PDB entry 6WBZ | X-ray diffraction, 1.32 A resolution | chain A

[Chain A]
Molecule: Histone deacetylase 2
Organism: Homo sapiens
Notes: EC 3.5.1.98
Reference sequence: Q92769 (HDAC2_HUMAN); residue numbers follow UniProt; this construct covers 1-376
Sequence (376 residues; numbered 1 to 376; the number before each row is that of its first residue):
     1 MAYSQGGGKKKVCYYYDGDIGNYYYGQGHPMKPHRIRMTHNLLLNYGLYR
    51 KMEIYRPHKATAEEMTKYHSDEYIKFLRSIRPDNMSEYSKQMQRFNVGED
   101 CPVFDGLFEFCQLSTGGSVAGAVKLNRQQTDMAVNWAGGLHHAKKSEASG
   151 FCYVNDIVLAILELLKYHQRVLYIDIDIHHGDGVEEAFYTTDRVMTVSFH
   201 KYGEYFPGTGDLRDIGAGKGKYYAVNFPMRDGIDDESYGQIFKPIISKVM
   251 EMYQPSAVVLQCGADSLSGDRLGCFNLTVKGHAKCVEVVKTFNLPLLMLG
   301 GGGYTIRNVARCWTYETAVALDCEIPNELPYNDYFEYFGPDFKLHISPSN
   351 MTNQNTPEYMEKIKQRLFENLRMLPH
Unresolved in the structure: 1-7, 376
UniProt features mapped onto this chain:
  - active site: His142
  - binding site (1D-myo-inositol 1,4,5,6-tetrakisphosphate): Gly28, Lys32, Arg271
  - binding site (Ca(2+)): Asp175, Asp177, His179, Phe188, Thr191, Val194, Ser198, Phe199, Tyr223
  - binding site (Zn(2+)): Asp177, His179, Asp265
  - modified residue: Lys75 (N6-acetyllysine), Lys221 (N6-acetyllysine), Cys262 (S-nitrosocysteine), Cys274 (S-nitrosocysteine)
  - cross-link: Lys75 (Glycyl lysine isopeptide (Lys-Gly) (interchain with G-Cter in SUMO2))
Metal / ion sites: Ca2+ site 1: Asp175, Asp177, His179, Ser198, Phe199; Zn2+: Asp177, His179, Asp265 (together with TV7); Ca2+ site 2: Phe188, Thr191, Val194, Tyr223
Small-molecule neighbours: TV7 ((1S)-N-{(1S)-7,7-dihydroxy-1-[5-(2-methoxyquinolin-3-yl)-1H-imidazol-2-yl]nonyl}-6-ethyl-6-azaspiro[2.5]octane-1-carboxamide): Gly28, His29, Pro30, Met31, Glu99, Asp100, Leu140, His141, His142, Gly150, Phe151, Cys152, Asp177, His179, Phe206, Asp265, Leu272, Gly301, Gly302, Tyr304

[Summary]
Ligands of chain A: compound TV7. Asp175, Asp177, His179, Ser198 and Phe199 form the Ca2+ site 1. Asp177,
His179 and Asp265 coordinate Zn2+. UniProt lists active-site residue His142, 3 residues binding
1D-myo-inositol 1,4,5,6-tetrakisphosphate, 9 Ca2+-binding residues and 3 Zn2+-binding residues.
Chain A is Histone deacetylase 2 (Homo sapiens); the structure, Structure of Human HDAC2 in complex with an
ethyl ketone inhibitor containing a spiro-bicyclic group, was determined by X-ray diffraction (same
publication as 6WBW).
